PDB entry 1JR3 | X-ray diffraction, 2.70 A resolution | chains B and E of the 5 polymer chains in the assembly

== Chain B ==
Protein: DNA polymerase III subunit gamma
Organism: Escherichia coli
Notes: EC 2.7.7.7
Reference sequence: P06710 (DPO3X_ECOLI); the construct has insertions or renumbered stretches relative to UniProt, so the offset changes along the chain: 1-9 = UniProt 1-9; 2010-2069 = UniProt 10-69; 70-373 = UniProt 70-373
Chain sequence (373 residues; each row starts with the number of its first residue):
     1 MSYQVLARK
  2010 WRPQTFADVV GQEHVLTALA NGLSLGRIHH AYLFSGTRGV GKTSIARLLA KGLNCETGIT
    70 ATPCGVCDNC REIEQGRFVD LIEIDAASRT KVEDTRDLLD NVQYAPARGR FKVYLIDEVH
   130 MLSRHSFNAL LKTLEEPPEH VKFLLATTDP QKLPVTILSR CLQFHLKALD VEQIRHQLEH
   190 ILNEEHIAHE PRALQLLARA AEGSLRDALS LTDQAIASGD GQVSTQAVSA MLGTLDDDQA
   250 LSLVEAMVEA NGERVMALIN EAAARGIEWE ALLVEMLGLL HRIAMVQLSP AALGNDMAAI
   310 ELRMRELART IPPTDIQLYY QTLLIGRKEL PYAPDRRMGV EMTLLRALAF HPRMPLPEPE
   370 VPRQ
Unresolved in the structure: 1-3, 369-373
UniProt features mapped onto this chain:
  - binding site (ATP): Gly-2045 to Thr-2052
  - binding site (Zn(2+)): Cys-73, Cys-76, Cys-79, Cys-2064

== Chain E ==
Protein: DNA polymerase III, delta' subunit
Organism: Escherichia coli
Notes: EC 2.7.7.7
Reference sequence: P28631 (HOLB_ECOLI); numbering as in UniProt (aligned over 1-334)
Chain sequence (334 residues; numbered 1 to 334; the number before each row is that of its first residue):
     1 MRWYPWLRPD FEKLVASYQA GRGHHALLIQ ALPGMGDDAL IYALSRYLLC QQPQGHKSCG
    61 HCRGCQLMQA GTHPDYYTLA PEKGKNTLGV DAVREVTEKL NEHARLGGAK VVWVTDAALL
   121 TDAAANALLK TLEEPPAETW FFLATREPER LLATLRSRCR LHYLAPPPEQ YAVTWLSREV
   181 TMSQDALLAA LRLSAGSPGA ALALFQGDNW QARETLCQAL AYSVPSGDWY SLLAALNHEQ
   241 APARLHWLAT LLMDALKRHH GAAQVTNVDV PGLVAELANH LSPSRLQAIL GDVCHIREQL
   301 MSVTGINREL LITDLLLRIE HYLQPGVVLP VPHL

== Chain B / chain E interface ==
Pairs across the interface - 50 pairs, chain B then chain E:
  Ala-209(B) with Ala-153(E)
  Leu-220(B) with Ala-153(E); Thr-154(E)
  Gln-223(B) with Arg-158(E)
  Ala-239(B) with Leu-161(E)
  Met-240(B) with Arg-156(E); Ser-157(E); Leu-161(E)
  Leu-241(B) with Arg-156(E), hydrogen bond (backbone-side chain)
  Glu-262(B) with His-260(E), hydrogen bond (backbone-backbone); Gly-261(E); Ala-263(E)
  Met-265(B) with Lys-257(E); Ala-262(E), hydrophobic
  Asn-269(B) with Gln-264(E)
  Ala-273(B) with Tyr-163(E)
  Arg-274(B) with Tyr-163(E)
  Gly-275(B) with Gln-30(E); Tyr-163(E)
  Glu-277(B) with Glu-149(E)
  Ile-334(B) with Pro-332(E), hydrophobic; His-333(E)
  Lys-337(B) with Leu-334(E)
  Glu-338(B) with His-295(E), salt bridge
  Tyr-341(B) with His-295(E); Glu-298(E)
  Pro-343(B) with His-246(E); Cys-294(E); Arg-297(E)
  Arg-345(B) with Glu-149(E), salt bridge; Arg-150(E)
  Met-347(B) with Thr-250(E); Met-253(E), hydrophobic
  Glu-350(B) with Met-253(E); Lys-257(E), salt bridge
  Met-351(B) with Leu-290(E), hydrophobic
  Leu-354(B) with Met-253(E), hydrophobic; Leu-256(E), hydrophobic; Gln-287(E)
  Arg-355(B) with Gln-287(E); Pro-330(E), hydrogen bond (side chain-backbone); Val-331(E); Pro-332(E)
  Leu-357(B) with His-260(E)
  Pro-364(B) with His-260(E)
  Leu-365(B) with Pro-283(E)
  Pro-366(B) with Ser-282(E); Pro-283(E)
  Pro-368(B) with Asn-279(E)
  Arg-2047(B) with Thr-154(E)
Also at the interface, not in a pair above, chain B (37 interface residues in all): Arg-98, Ser-219, Gly-261, Ala-272, Asp-344, Arg-346, Glu-367
Also at the interface, not in a pair above, chain E (38 interface residues in all): Asp-91, Asn-126, Pro-148, Ala-249

== In short ==
The interface between chain B and chain E involves 37 residues on one side and 38 on the other, with 3
hydrogen bonds and 3 salt bridges. Polar pairs include Glu-338(B)/His-295(E), Arg-345(B)/Glu-149(E) and
Glu-350(B)/Lys-257(E).
Here chain B is DNA polymerase III subunit gamma and chain E is DNA polymerase III, delta' subunit, both from
Escherichia coli. Entry 1JR3 (Crystal Structure of the Processivity Clamp Loader Gamma Complex of E. coli DNA
Polymerase III) was determined by X-ray diffraction.
